Entry 2YQ4 (X-ray diffraction, 3.45 A resolution); this record covers chains A and C of the 4 polymer chains in the assembly.

== Chain A (and C) ==
Molecule: D-isomer specific 2-hydroxyacid dehydrogenase
Source organism: Lactobacillus delbrueckii SUBSP. bulgaricus
Notes: chain C of this document is another copy of the same molecule, construct and numbering; everything in this record applies to it too
Reference sequence: Q1GAA2 (Q1GAA2_LACDA); residue numbers follow UniProt; this construct covers 1-333
Chain sequence (343 residues; numbered 1 to 343; the number before each row is that of its first residue):
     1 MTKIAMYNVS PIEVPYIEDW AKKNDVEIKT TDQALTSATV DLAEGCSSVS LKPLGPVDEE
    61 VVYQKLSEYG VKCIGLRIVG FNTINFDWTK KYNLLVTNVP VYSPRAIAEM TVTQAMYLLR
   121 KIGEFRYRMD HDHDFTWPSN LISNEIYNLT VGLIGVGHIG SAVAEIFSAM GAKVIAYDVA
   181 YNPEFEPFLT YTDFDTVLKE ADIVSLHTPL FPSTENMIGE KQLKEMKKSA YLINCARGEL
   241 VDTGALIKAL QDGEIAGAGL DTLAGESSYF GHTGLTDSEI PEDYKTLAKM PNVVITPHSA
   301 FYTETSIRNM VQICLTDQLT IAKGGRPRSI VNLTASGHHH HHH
Unresolved in the structure: 1, 92-93, 332-343 (chain C: 1, 333-343)
Differences from the reference sequence: expression tag (334-343)

== Interface between chain A and chain C ==
Contacting residue pairs (4):
  Tyr-147(A) / Glu-186(C)
  Tyr-147(A) / Pro-187(C)  hydrophobic
  Glu-186(A) / Tyr-147(C)  hydrogen bond
  Pro-187(A) / Tyr-147(C)  hydrophobic
Also at the interface, not in a pair above, chain A (4 interface residues in all): Gly-171
Also at the interface, not in a pair above, chain C (4 interface residues in all): Gly-171

== Summary ==
Chain A and chain C each contribute 4 residues to their interface; the contacts include 1 hydrogen bond. The
hydrogen-bonded pair is Glu-186(A)/Tyr-147(C).
Both chains are D-isomer specific 2-hydroxyacid dehydrogenase (Lactobacillus delbrueckii SUBSP. bulgaricus).
Entry 2YQ4 (Crystal Structure of D-isomer specific 2-hydroxyacid dehydrogenase from Lactobacillus delbrueckii
ssp. bulgaricus) was determined by X-ray diffraction (same publication as 2YQ5).
